6UXL - chains A and B; structure by X-ray diffraction, 2.35 A resolution.

Chain A (and B):
Protein: Serine hydroxymethyltransferase
Source organism: Glycine max
Notes: EC 2.1.2.1; chain B of this document is another copy of the same molecule, construct and numbering; everything in this record applies to it too
UniProt: K4FW35 (K4FW35_SOYBN); numbering as in UniProt (aligned over 1-471)
Amino-acid sequence (473 residues; row label = number of the first residue in the row; numbers below 1 keep their minus sign (Ser-1 is residue -1)):
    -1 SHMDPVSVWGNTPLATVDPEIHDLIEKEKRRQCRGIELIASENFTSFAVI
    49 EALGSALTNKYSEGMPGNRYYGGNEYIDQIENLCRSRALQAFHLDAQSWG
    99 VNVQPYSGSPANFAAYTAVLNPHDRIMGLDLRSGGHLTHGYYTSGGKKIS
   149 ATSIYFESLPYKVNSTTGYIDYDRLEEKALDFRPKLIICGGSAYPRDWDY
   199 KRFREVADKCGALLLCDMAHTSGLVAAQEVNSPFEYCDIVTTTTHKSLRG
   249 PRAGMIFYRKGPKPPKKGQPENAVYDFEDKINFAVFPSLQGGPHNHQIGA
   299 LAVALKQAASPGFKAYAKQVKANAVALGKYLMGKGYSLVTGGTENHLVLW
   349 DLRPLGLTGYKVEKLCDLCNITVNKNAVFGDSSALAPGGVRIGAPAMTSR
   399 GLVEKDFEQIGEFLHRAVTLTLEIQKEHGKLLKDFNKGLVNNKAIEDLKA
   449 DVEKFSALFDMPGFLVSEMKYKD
Unresolved in the structure: -1, 264-270, 381-383, 471
Construct notes: expression tag (-1 to 0)
Residues lining bound ligands:
  - N-pyridoxyl-glycine-5-monophosphate (PLG; N-glycine-[3-hydroxy-2-methyl-5-phosphonooxymethyl-pyridin-4-yl-methane]), molecule 1: Ser39, Ser105, Gly106, Ser107, Asn110, His134, Gly189, Ser190, Asp215, Ala217, His218, Thr241, His243, Lys244, Arg389
  - N-pyridoxyl-glycine-5-monophosphate (PLG), molecule 2: Tyr59, Glu61, Tyr69, Tyr104, Gly289, Gly290
Reported in the primary citation:
  - binding site for N-pyridoxyl-glycine-5-monophosphate: Tyr69, Arg389
  - conformationally variable residues (side-chain flip): Tyr69

Interface between chain A and chain B:
Residue-residue contacts - 225 pairs, chain A then chain B:
  His0(A) - Ala313(B)
  Met1(A) - Ala313(B)
  Met1(A) - Tyr314(B)
  Met1(A) - Gln317(B)
  Met1(A) - Thr396(B)
  Asp2(A) - Gly310(B)
  Val4(A) - Ser397(B)
  Val4(A) - Arg398(B)
  Val4(A) - Asp458(B)
  Val4(A) - Met459(B)
  Val4(A) - Pro460(B)
  Trp7(A) - Phe42(B)
  Trp7(A) - Ser44(B)
  Trp7(A) - Arg247(B)
  Trp7(A) - Gln305(B)  hydrogen bond (backbone-side chain)
  Trp7(A) - Ser397(B)
  Trp7(A) - Pro460(B)  hydrophobic
  Gly8(A) - Ser44(B)
  Gly8(A) - Phe45(B)  hydrogen bond (backbone-backbone)
  Gly8(A) - Pro460(B)
  Gly8(A) - Gly461(B)  hydrogen bond (backbone-backbone)
  Asn9(A) - Phe45(B)
  Asn9(A) - Met459(B)  hydrogen bond (side chain-backbone)
  Asn9(A) - Gly461(B)
  Asn9(A) - Phe462(B)  hydrogen bond (side chain-backbone)
  Asn9(A) - Leu463(B)
  Thr10(A) - Phe45(B)
  Thr10(A) - Ala46(B)
  Pro11(A) - Phe45(B)  hydrophobic
  Pro11(A) - Glu49(B)
  Leu12(A) - Ala46(B)
  Leu12(A) - Glu49(B)  hydrogen bond (backbone-side chain)
  Leu12(A) - Ala50(B)
  Leu12(A) - Val301(B)  hydrophobic
  Val15(A) - Ala46(B)  hydrophobic
  Val15(A) - Lys304(B)
  Val15(A) - Gln305(B)
  Asp16(A) - Arg85(B)  salt bridge
  Asp16(A) - Ala300(B)
  Asp16(A) - Val301(B)
  Asp16(A) - Lys304(B)
  Glu18(A) - Leu81(B)
  Glu18(A) - Arg85(B)  salt bridge
  Ile19(A) - Leu81(B)  hydrophobic
  Ile19(A) - Arg85(B)
  Ile19(A) - Gly297(B)
  Ile19(A) - Ala300(B)  hydrophobic
  Ile19(A) - Val301(B)  hydrophobic
  Leu22(A) - Gln77(B)
  Leu22(A) - Ile78(B)  hydrophobic
  Ile23(A) - Ala50(B)  hydrophobic
  Ile23(A) - Ser53(B)
  Ile23(A) - Leu55(B)  hydrophobic
  Lys25(A) - Tyr74(B)
  Glu26(A) - Leu55(B)
  Glu26(A) - Lys58(B)
  Glu26(A) - Tyr74(B)
  Lys27(A) - Ala54(B)
  Arg29(A) - Lys58(B)
  Arg29(A) - Gly71(B)  hydrogen bond (side chain-backbone)
  Arg29(A) - Glu73(B)
  Gln30(A) - Ala54(B)  hydrogen bond (side chain-backbone)
  Gln30(A) - Asn57(B)  hydrogen bond
  Ile37(A) - Tyr69(B)  hydrophobic
  Ser39(A) - Tyr59(B)
  Glu40(A) - Asn57(B)
  Glu40(A) - Lys58(B)  salt bridge
  Glu40(A) - Tyr59(B)  hydrogen bond (side chain-backbone)
  Asn41(A) - Asn57(B)
  Phe42(A) - Trp7(B)
  Phe42(A) - Asn57(B)
  Thr43(A) - Asn57(B)  hydrogen bond (backbone-side chain)
  Ser44(A) - Trp7(B)
  Ser44(A) - Gly8(B)
  Phe45(A) - Gly8(B)  hydrogen bond (backbone-backbone)
  Phe45(A) - Asn9(B)
  Phe45(A) - Thr10(B)
  Phe45(A) - Pro11(B)  hydrophobic
  Ala46(A) - Thr10(B)
  Ala46(A) - Leu12(B)
  Ala46(A) - Val15(B)  hydrophobic
  Ile48(A) - Gly52(B)
  Ile48(A) - Ser53(B)
  Glu49(A) - Pro11(B)
  Glu49(A) - Leu12(B)  hydrogen bond (side chain-backbone)
  Ala50(A) - Leu12(B)
  Ala50(A) - Ile23(B)  hydrophobic
  Leu51(A) - Leu51(B)
  Leu51(A) - Thr56(B)
  Leu51(A) - His294(B)
  Gly52(A) - Ile48(B)
  Gly52(A) - Gly52(B)
  Ser53(A) - Ile23(B)
  Ser53(A) - Ile48(B)
  Ala54(A) - Lys27(B)
  Ala54(A) - Gln30(B)  hydrogen bond (backbone-side chain)
  Leu55(A) - Ile23(B)  hydrophobic
  Leu55(A) - Glu26(B)
  Thr56(A) - Arg250(B)  hydrogen bond (backbone-side chain)
  Asn57(A) - Gln30(B)  hydrogen bond
  Asn57(A) - Glu40(B)
  Asn57(A) - Asn41(B)
  Asn57(A) - Phe42(B)
  Asn57(A) - Thr43(B)  hydrogen bond (side chain-backbone)
  Asn57(A) - Arg250(B)
  Lys58(A) - Glu26(B)
  Lys58(A) - Arg29(B)
  Lys58(A) - Glu40(B)  salt bridge
  Lys58(A) - Arg250(B)  hydrogen bond (backbone-side chain)
  Tyr59(A) - Ser39(B)
  Tyr59(A) - Glu40(B)  hydrogen bond (backbone-side chain)
  Tyr59(A) - His243(B)  hydrogen bond
  Tyr59(A) - Lys244(B)  hydrogen bond
  Tyr59(A) - Arg250(B)
  Tyr68(A) - Glu361(B)
  Tyr68(A) - Lys373(B)  hydrogen bond (backbone-side chain)
  Tyr69(A) - Ile37(B)  hydrophobic
  Tyr69(A) - Asn372(B)
  Tyr69(A) - Arg389(B)  hydrogen bond
  Gly70(A) - Asp365(B)
  Gly70(A) - Thr370(B)
  Gly71(A) - Arg29(B)  hydrogen bond (backbone-side chain)
  Gly71(A) - Asp365(B)  hydrogen bond (backbone-side chain)
  Glu73(A) - Arg29(B)
  Tyr74(A) - Lys25(B)
  Tyr74(A) - Glu26(B)
  Gln77(A) - Leu22(B)
  Ile78(A) - Leu22(B)  hydrophobic
  Leu81(A) - Glu18(B)
  Arg85(A) - Asp16(B)  salt bridge
  Arg85(A) - Glu18(B)  salt bridge
  Arg85(A) - Ile19(B)
  Tyr104(A) - Tyr104(B)  hydrophobic
  Tyr104(A) - Ser105(B)
  Tyr104(A) - Pro108(B)  hydrophobic
  Tyr104(A) - His292(B)
  Ser105(A) - Tyr104(B)
  Ser105(A) - His292(B)  hydrogen bond
  Ser107(A) - Leu287(B)
  Ser107(A) - Gln288(B)
  Ser107(A) - Gly289(B)  hydrogen bond (side chain-backbone)
  Pro108(A) - Tyr104(B)  hydrophobic
  Phe111(A) - Tyr153(B)  hydrophobic
  Thr115(A) - Tyr153(B)  hydrogen bond
  Pro120(A) - Ile152(B)
  Pro120(A) - Tyr153(B)  hydrophobic
  His121(A) - His121(B)  hydrogen bond
  Leu135(A) - Pro285(B)  hydrophobic
  Lys145(A) - Phe281(B)
  Ile147(A) - Phe281(B)  hydrophobic
  Ile147(A) - Pro285(B)  hydrophobic
  Ile147(A) - Ser286(B)  hydrogen bond (backbone-side chain)
  Ser148(A) - Ser286(B)
  Ala149(A) - Ser286(B)  hydrogen bond (backbone-backbone)
  Ala149(A) - Leu287(B)  hydrophobic
  Ile152(A) - Pro120(B)
  Tyr153(A) - Phe111(B)  hydrophobic
  Tyr153(A) - Thr115(B)  hydrogen bond
  Tyr153(A) - Pro120(B)  hydrophobic
  Tyr153(A) - Tyr153(B)  hydrophobic
  Tyr153(A) - Phe154(B)
  Phe154(A) - Tyr153(B)
  His243(A) - Tyr59(B)  hydrogen bond
  Lys244(A) - Tyr59(B)  hydrogen bond
  Arg247(A) - Trp7(B)
  Arg250(A) - Thr56(B)  hydrogen bond (side chain-backbone)
  Arg250(A) - Asn57(B)
  Arg250(A) - Lys58(B)  hydrogen bond (side chain-backbone)
  Arg250(A) - Tyr59(B)
  Arg250(A) - Pro291(B)
  Arg250(A) - His292(B)
  Arg250(A) - His294(B)
  Phe281(A) - Lys145(B)
  Phe281(A) - Ile147(B)  hydrophobic
  Pro285(A) - Leu135(B)  hydrophobic
  Pro285(A) - Ile147(B)  hydrophobic
  Ser286(A) - Ile147(B)  hydrogen bond (side chain-backbone)
  Ser286(A) - Ser148(B)
  Ser286(A) - Ala149(B)  hydrogen bond (backbone-backbone)
  Leu287(A) - Ser107(B)
  Leu287(A) - Ala149(B)  hydrophobic
  Gln288(A) - Ser107(B)
  Gly289(A) - Ser107(B)  hydrogen bond (backbone-side chain)
  Pro291(A) - Arg250(B)
  His292(A) - Tyr104(B)
  His292(A) - Ser105(B)  hydrogen bond
  His292(A) - Arg250(B)
  His292(A) - Gln295(B)
  His294(A) - Leu51(B)
  Gln295(A) - His292(B)
  Gln295(A) - Gln295(B)
  Gly297(A) - Ile19(B)
  Ala300(A) - Asp16(B)
  Ala300(A) - Ile19(B)  hydrophobic
  Val301(A) - Leu12(B)  hydrophobic
  Val301(A) - Asp16(B)
  Val301(A) - Ile19(B)  hydrophobic
  Lys304(A) - Val15(B)
  Lys304(A) - Asp16(B)
  Gln305(A) - Trp7(B)  hydrogen bond (side chain-backbone)
  Gln305(A) - Val15(B)
  Gly310(A) - Asp2(B)
  Ala313(A) - His0(B)
  Ala313(A) - Met1(B)
  Tyr314(A) - Met1(B)
  Gln317(A) - Met1(B)
  Glu361(A) - Tyr68(B)
  Asp365(A) - Gly71(B)
  Thr370(A) - Gly70(B)
  Asn372(A) - Tyr69(B)
  Lys373(A) - Tyr68(B)  hydrogen bond (side chain-backbone)
  Arg389(A) - Tyr69(B)  hydrogen bond
  Thr396(A) - Met1(B)
  Ser397(A) - Val4(B)
  Ser397(A) - Trp7(B)
  Arg398(A) - Val4(B)
  Asp458(A) - Val4(B)
  Met459(A) - Val4(B)
  Met459(A) - Asn9(B)  hydrogen bond (backbone-side chain)
  Pro460(A) - Val4(B)
  Pro460(A) - Trp7(B)  hydrophobic
  Pro460(A) - Gly8(B)
  Gly461(A) - Gly8(B)  hydrogen bond (backbone-backbone)
  Phe462(A) - Asn9(B)  hydrogen bond (backbone-side chain)
  Leu463(A) - Asn9(B)
Interface residues without a listed pair, chain A (111 interface residues in all): Glu61, Ile75, His134, Ser308, Gly399
Interface residues without a listed pair, chain B (112 interface residues in all): Glu61, Ile75, His134, Phe284, Ser308, Gly399

In short:
Chain A and chain B form an interface of 111 and 112 residues respectively, with 46 hydrogen bonds and 6 salt
bridges. Polar contacts include Asp16(A)-Arg85(B), Glu18(A)-Arg85(B) and Glu40(A)-Lys58(B). Bound to chain A:
N-pyridoxyl-glycine-5-monophosphate. From the paper: a binding site for N-pyridoxyl-glycine-5-monophosphate at
Tyr69(A) and Arg389(A); conformational variability at Tyr69(A).
Chain A and chain B are both Serine hydroxymethyltransferase (Glycine max); the structure, Structure of serine
hydroxymethyltransferase 8 from Glycine max cultivar Forrest complexed with PLP-Glycine, was determined by
X-ray diffraction together with 6UXH, 6UXI, 6UXJ and 6UXK from the same study.
